PDB entry 5W2G | X-ray diffraction, 1.80 A resolution | chain A

Chain A:
Protein: Inositol polyphosphate multikinase
Organism: Homo sapiens
Notes: EC 2.7.1.151
Reference sequence: Q8NFU5 (IPMK_HUMAN); aligned in 2 segments with insertions or deletions, so no single offset holds: 54-372 ~ UniProt 50-262; 378-416 ~ UniProt 378-416
Chain sequence (257 residues; numbered 50 to 416; 110 numbers in that range are skipped by the numbering (no residue carries them; nothing is unmodelled there); the number before each row is that of its first residue):
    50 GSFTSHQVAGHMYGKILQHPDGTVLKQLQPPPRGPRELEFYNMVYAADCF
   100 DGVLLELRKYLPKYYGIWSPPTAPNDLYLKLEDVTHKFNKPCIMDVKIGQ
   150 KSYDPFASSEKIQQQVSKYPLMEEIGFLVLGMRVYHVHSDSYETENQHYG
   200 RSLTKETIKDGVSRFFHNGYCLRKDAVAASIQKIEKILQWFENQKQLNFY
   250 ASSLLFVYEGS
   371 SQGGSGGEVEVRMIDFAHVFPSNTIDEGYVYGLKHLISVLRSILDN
Not modelled in the structure: 50-68, 371-374
Differences from the reference sequence: expression tag (50-53); linker (373-377)
Swiss-Prot annotation at these positions:
  - binding site (substrate): Lys150, His388
  - binding site (ATP): Asp385
Reported in the primary citation:
  - catalytic residues: His388 (proposed by the authors, not directly observed)
  - specificity-determining residues: Gln164, Lys167, Gln196 (proposed by the authors, not directly observed)
  - mutagenesis - Q163R: unchanged catalytic activity
  - mutagenesis - Q164R, Q196K, Q196R: increased catalytic activity

Summary:
From UniProt: substrate-binding residues Lys150 and His388 and ATP-binding residue Asp385. The paper reports
the catalytic residue His388; Q164R, Q196K and Q196R increase catalytic activity.
Chain A is Inositol polyphosphate multikinase (Homo sapiens); the structure, Crystal structure of the core
catalytic domain of human inositol phosphate multikinase, was determined by X-ray diffraction (same
publication as 5W2H and 5W2I).
